Entry 4G4B (X-ray diffraction, 2.10 A resolution); this record covers chain A.

# Chain A
Molecule: Lysozyme C
Source organism: Gallus gallus
Notes: EC 3.2.1.17
UniProtKB: P00698 (LYSC_CHICK); residues 1-129 here correspond to UniProt positions 19-147 (UniProt number = residue number + 18)
Chain sequence (129 residues; row label = number of the first residue in the row):
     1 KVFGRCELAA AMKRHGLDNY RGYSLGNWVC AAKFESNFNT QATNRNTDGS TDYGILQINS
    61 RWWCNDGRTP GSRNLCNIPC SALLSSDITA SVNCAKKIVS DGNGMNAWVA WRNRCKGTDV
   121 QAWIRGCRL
Disulfide bonds: C6-C127, C30-C115, C64-C80, C76-C94
Bound ions: Cisplatin Pt site 1: R14, H15; Cisplatin Pt site 2 near H15 (its only coordinating residue here)
Residues lining bound ligands:
  - Cisplatin (CPT), molecule 1: R14, H15, D87, I88
  - Cisplatin (CPT), molecule 2: R14, H15, T89, V92, N93, K96
Swiss-Prot annotation at these positions:
  - active site: E35, D52
  - binding site (substrate): D101
What the authors report for this chain:
  - binding site for Cisplatin: H15

# In short
Bound to chain A: Cisplatin. R14 and H15 coordinate Cisplatin Pt site 1. From UniProt: active-site residues
E35 and D52 and substrate-binding residue D101. The paper reports a binding site for Cisplatin at H15.
Chain A is Lysozyme C (Gallus gallus); the structure, Room temperature X-ray diffraction study of cisplatin
binding to HEWL in DMSO media with NAG after ..., was determined by X-ray diffraction, deposited together with
4G49, 4G4C and 4G4H.
